6RQC - chains B and X of the 14 polymer chains in the assembly; structure by electron microscopy, 4.40 A resolution (low resolution: residue-level contacts below are approximate; hydrogen-bond / salt-bridge calls are withheld).

== Chain B ==
Protein: Origin recognition complex subunit 2
Source organism: Saccharomyces cerevisiae S288c
Reference sequence: P32833 (ORC2_YEAST); residue numbers follow UniProt; this construct covers 1-620
Amino-acid sequence (620 residues; numbered 1 to 620; the number before each row is that of its first residue):
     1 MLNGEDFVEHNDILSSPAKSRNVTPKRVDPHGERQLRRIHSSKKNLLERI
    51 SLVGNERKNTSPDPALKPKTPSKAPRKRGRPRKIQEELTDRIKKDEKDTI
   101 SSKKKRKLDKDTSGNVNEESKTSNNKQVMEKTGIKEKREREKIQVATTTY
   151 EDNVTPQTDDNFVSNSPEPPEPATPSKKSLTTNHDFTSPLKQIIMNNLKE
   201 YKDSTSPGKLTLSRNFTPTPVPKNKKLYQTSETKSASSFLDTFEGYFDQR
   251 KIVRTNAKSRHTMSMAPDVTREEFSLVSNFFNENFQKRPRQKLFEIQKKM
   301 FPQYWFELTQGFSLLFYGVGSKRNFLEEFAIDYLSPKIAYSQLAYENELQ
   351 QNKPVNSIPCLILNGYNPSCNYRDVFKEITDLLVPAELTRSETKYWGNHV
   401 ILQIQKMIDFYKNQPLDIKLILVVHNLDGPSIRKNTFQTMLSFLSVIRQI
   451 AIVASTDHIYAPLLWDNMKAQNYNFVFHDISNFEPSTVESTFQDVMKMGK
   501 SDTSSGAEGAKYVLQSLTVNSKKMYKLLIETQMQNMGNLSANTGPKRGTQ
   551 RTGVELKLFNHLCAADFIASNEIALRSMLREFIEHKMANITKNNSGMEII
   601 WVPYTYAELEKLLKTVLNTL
Unresolved in the structure: 1-235, 344-354, 494-620

== Chain X ==
Molecule: 88-nt DNA strand
Sequence (88 nucleotides; row label = number of the first residue in the row):
     1 TGGTTTTTATATGTTTTGTTATGTATTGTTTATTTTCCCTTGACTGACTG
    51 ACTGACTGACTGACTGACTGACTGACTGACTGTATATA

== Chain B / chain X interface ==
Pairs across the interface (8):
  Thr255(B) with DT30(X)
  Asn256(B) with DT31(X)
  Lys258(B) with DT30(X)
  Arg260(B) with DT30(X)
  Tyr395(B) with DT14(X); DT15(X)
  Trp396(B) with DG13(X); DT14(X)
Also at the interface, not in a pair above, chain X (6 interface residues in all): DT29

== Summary ==
The chain B/chain X interface involves 6 residues from each chain.
Here chain B is Origin recognition complex subunit 2 (Saccharomyces cerevisiae S288c) and chain X is an 88-nt
DNA strand. Entry 6RQC (Cryo-EM structure of an MCM loading intermediate) was determined by electron
microscopy.
